4B4U - chains A and B; structure by X-ray diffraction, 1.45 A resolution.

[Chain A (and B)]
Protein: Bifunctional protein fold
Organism: Acinetobacter baumannii atcc 19606
Notes: EC 1.5.1.5, 3.5.4.9; chain B of this document is another copy of the same molecule, construct and numbering; everything in this record applies to it too
Reference sequence: D0CBC8 (D0CBC8_ACIBA); residue numbers follow UniProt; this construct covers 1-282
Chain sequence (303 residues; numbered -20 to 282; the number before each row is that of its first residue; numbers below 1 keep their minus sign (Met-20 is residue -20)):
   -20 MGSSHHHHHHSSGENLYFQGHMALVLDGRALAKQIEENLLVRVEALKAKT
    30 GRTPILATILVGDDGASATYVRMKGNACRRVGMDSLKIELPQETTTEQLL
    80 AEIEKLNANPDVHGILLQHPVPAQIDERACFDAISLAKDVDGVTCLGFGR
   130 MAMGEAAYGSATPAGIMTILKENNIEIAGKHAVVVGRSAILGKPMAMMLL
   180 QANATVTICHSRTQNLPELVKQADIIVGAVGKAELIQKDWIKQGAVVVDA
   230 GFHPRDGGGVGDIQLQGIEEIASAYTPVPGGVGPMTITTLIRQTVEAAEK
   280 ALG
Not modelled in the structure: -20 to 0 (chain B: -20 to -4)
Construct notes: expression tag (-20 to 0)
Ligand contacts: NADP (NAP; NADP nicotinamide-adenine-dinucleotide phosphate): Val164, Gly165, Arg166, Ser167, His189, Ser190, Arg191, Leu195, Ala208, Val209, Gly210, Lys211, Leu214
Reported in the primary citation:
  - conformationally variable residues (side-chain flip): His98
  - catalytic residues: Lys53, Gln97, Asp120, Thr265 (proposed by the authors, not directly observed)

[Chain A / chain B interface]
Pairs across the interface (70):
  Arg107(A) with Met132(B), hydrogen bond; Glu134(B), salt bridge
  Asp111(A) with Glu134(B)
  Cys124(A) with Gly128(B), hydrogen bond (side chain-backbone); Arg129(B), hydrogen bond (side chain-backbone); Met132(B), hydrophobic; Glu134(B), hydrogen bond
  Leu125(A) with Leu125(B), hydrophobic
  Phe127(A) with Phe127(B), hydrophobic; Gly128(B); Ala131(B), hydrophobic; Met132(B), hydrophobic
  Gly128(A) with Cys124(B); Phe127(B)
  Arg129(A) with Cys124(B)
  Ala131(A) with Phe127(B), hydrophobic; Lys172(B), hydrogen bond (backbone-side chain)
  Met132(A) with Arg107(B), hydrogen bond; Cys124(B), hydrophobic; Phe127(B), hydrophobic; Ala168(B); Lys172(B)
  Glu134(A) with Arg107(B)
  Ala157(A) with Arg191(B)
  Gly158(A) with Arg191(B); Gln193(B)
  His160(A) with Leu198(B)
  Arg166(A) with Leu179(B), hydrogen bond (side chain-backbone); Asn182(B), hydrogen bond
  Ala168(A) with Met132(B), hydrophobic
  Lys172(A) with Ala131(B), hydrogen bond (side chain-backbone); Met132(B); Leu179(B); Gln180(B)
  Met176(A) with Lys172(B); Met176(B), hydrophobic; Ile187(B), hydrophobic
  Leu179(A) with Arg166(B), hydrogen bond (backbone-side chain); Lys172(B); Ile187(B), hydrophobic; His189(B)
  Gln180(A) with Lys172(B)
  Asn182(A) with Arg166(B), hydrogen bond; His189(B)
  Ala183(A) with His189(B), hydrogen bond (backbone-side chain)
  Thr184(A) with Thr186(B); Ile187(B); His189(B); Thr192(B), hydrogen bond; Leu198(B)
  Val185(A) with Val185(B); Thr186(B); Ile187(B), hydrogen bond (backbone-backbone)
  Thr186(A) with Thr184(B); Val185(B); Thr186(B), hydrogen bond
  Ile187(A) with Leu179(B), hydrophobic; Thr184(B); Val185(B), hydrogen bond (backbone-backbone)
  His189(A) with Leu179(B); Asn182(B); Ala183(B), hydrogen bond (side chain-backbone); Thr184(B)
  Arg191(A) with Gly158(B); Asn182(B)
  Thr192(A) with Thr184(B), hydrogen bond
  Gln193(A) with Gly158(B)
  Leu198(A) with His160(B); Thr184(B)
  Gln201(A) with Gln201(B), hydrogen bond
Interface residues without a listed pair, chain A (33 interface residues in all): Thr123, Cys188
Interface residues without a listed pair, chain B (31 interface residues in all): Asp111, Cys188

[In short]
The interface between chain A and chain B involves 33 residues on one side and 31 on the other; the contacts
include 19 hydrogen bonds and 1 salt bridge. Polar contacts include Arg107(A)-Glu134(B), Arg107(A)-Met132(B)
and Cys124(A)-Gly128(B). Bound to chain A: NADP. The paper reports catalytic residues Lys53(A), Gln97(A) and
Asp120(A) among others; conformational variability at His98(A).
Chain A and chain B are both Bifunctional protein fold (Acinetobacter baumannii atcc 19606); the structure,
Crystal structure of Acinetobacter baumannii N5, N10- methylenetetrahydrofolate dehydrogenase-cyclohydrolase
(FolD) complexed with NADP cofactor, was determined by X-ray diffraction (same publication as 4B4V and 4B4W).
